PDB entry 8R3A | X-ray diffraction, 1.89 A resolution | chains A and B

# Chain A
Protein: AroA
Organism: Pseudorhizobium banfieldiae
Notes: engineered mutation(s): F108C-G123C
UniProt: Q6VAL8 (Q6VAL8_9HYPH); residue numbers follow UniProt; this construct covers 1-845
Chain sequence (845 residues; row label = number of the first residue in the row):
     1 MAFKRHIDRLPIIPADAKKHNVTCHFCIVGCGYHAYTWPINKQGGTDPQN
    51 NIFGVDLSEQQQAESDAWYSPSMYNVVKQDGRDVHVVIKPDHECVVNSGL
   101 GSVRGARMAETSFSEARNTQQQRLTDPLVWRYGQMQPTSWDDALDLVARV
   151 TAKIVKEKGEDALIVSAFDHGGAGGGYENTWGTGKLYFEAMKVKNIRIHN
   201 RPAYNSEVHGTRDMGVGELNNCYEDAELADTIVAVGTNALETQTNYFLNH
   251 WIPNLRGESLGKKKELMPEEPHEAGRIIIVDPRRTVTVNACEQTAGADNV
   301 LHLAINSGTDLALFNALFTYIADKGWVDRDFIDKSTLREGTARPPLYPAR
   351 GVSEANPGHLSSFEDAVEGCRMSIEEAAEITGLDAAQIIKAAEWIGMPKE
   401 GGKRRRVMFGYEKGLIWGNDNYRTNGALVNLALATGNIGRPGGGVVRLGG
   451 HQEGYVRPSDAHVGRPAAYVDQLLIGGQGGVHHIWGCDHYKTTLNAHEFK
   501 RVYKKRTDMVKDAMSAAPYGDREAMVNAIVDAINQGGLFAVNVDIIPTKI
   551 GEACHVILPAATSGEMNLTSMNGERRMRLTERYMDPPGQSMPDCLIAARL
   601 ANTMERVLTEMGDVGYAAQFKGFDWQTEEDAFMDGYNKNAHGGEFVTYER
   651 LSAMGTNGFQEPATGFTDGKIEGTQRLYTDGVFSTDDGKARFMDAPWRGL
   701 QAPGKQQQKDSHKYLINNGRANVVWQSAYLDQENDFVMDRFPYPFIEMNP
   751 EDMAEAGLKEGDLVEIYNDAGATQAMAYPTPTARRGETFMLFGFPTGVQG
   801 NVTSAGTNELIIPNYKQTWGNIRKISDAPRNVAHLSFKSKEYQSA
Not modelled in the structure: 1, 844-845
Bound ions: 3Fe-4S cluster Fe: Cys24, Cys27, Cys31
Small-molecule neighbours:
  - molybdenum(iv) ion / oxygen atom: His199, Asn200, Glu207, Lys413, Arg447, Gly450, His451, Arg720
  - 3Fe-4S cluster (F3S): Cys24, Phe26, Cys27, Val29, Gly30, Cys31, Tyr33, Gly101, Ser102, Arg104, Gly105, Thr244, Asn245
  - molybdopterin guanosine dinucleotide (MGD; 2-amino-5,6-dimercapto-7-methyl-3,7,8a,9-tetrahydro-8-oxa-1,3,9,10-tetraaza-anthracen-4-one guanosine dinucleotide), molecule 1: Cys27, Arg104, Val235, Gly236, Thr237, Asn238, Glu241, Thr242, Gln243, Val280, Asp281, Pro282, Arg283, Thr285, Ile305, Ser307, Gly308, Asp310, Glu412, Lys413, Gly414, Gly449, Gly450, His451, Asn717, Asn718, Gly719, Arg720, Ala721, Asn722, Val724, Trp725, Gln726, Phe789, Phe792, Lys816, Gln817
  - molybdopterin guanosine dinucleotide (MGD), molecule 2: Ala173, Gly174, His199, Asn200, Lys413, Trp417, His451, Gly486, Cys487, Asp488, His489, Thr492, Val543, Asp544, Ile545, Ile546, Thr548, Ala560, Ala561, Thr562, Asp593, Asn718, Arg720, Gln726, Ser727, Tyr729, Phe792, Gln799, Gly800, Thr803, Tyr815, Lys816
  - 3,6,9,12,15,18-hexaoxaicosane-1,20-diol (P33): Asp169, Tyr177, Arg201, Tyr204, Asn205, Ser206, Arg212, Glu218, Leu219, Glu453, Tyr455, Val456, Asp460, Met571, Arg575, Asn639, Ala640, Glu661
  - serine (SER): Gln293, Tyr842, Gln843

# Chain B
Protein: Arsenite oxidase small subunit AioB Rieske [2Fe-2S] cluster
Organism: Pseudorhizobium banfieldiae
UniProt: L0NMC5 (L0NMC5_9HYPH); numbering as in UniProt (aligned over 1-175)
Chain sequence (175 residues; each row starts with the number of its first residue):
     1 MSRCRNMVDIGRRQFLRGGALAAAGATAAVSGVGAPQARAATAAAGVEYP
    51 ANRLANISELTLNEPLDVAYPDEDAAGVLLKLGTRVEGGVGPDGDIVGFS
   101 TICPHKGCPLSYSADNKTFNCPCHFSVFDPEKGGQQVWGQATQNLPQYVL
   151 RVADNGDIFAEGVDELIYGRLSNVL
Not modelled in the structure: 1-42
Differences from the reference sequence: engineered mutation Cys108 (Phe in L0NMC5), Cys123 (Gly in L0NMC5)
Disulfide bonds: Cys108-Cys123
Bound ions: 2Fe-2S cluster Fe: Cys103, His105, Cys121, His124
Small-molecule neighbours: 2Fe-2S cluster (FES): Cys103, His105, Lys106, Gly107, Cys108, Cys121, Cys123, His124, Phe125, Ser126

# Chain A / chain B interface
Pairs across the interface - 119 pairs, chain A then chain B:
  Ala2(A) - Glu87(B)  hydrogen bond (backbone-side chain)
  Ala2(A) - Lys132(B)
  Ala2(A) - Gly133(B)
  Ala2(A) - Gln135(B)
  Phe3(A) - Asn144(B)
  Lys4(A) - Gly133(B)  hydrogen bond (side chain-backbone)
  Lys4(A) - Asn144(B)
  Lys4(A) - Leu145(B)  hydrogen bond (side chain-backbone)
  Lys4(A) - Gln147(B)
  Lys4(A) - Asp164(B)  salt bridge
  Lys4(A) - Glu165(B)
  Arg5(A) - Thr142(B)  hydrogen bond (side chain-backbone)
  Arg5(A) - Gln143(B)
  Arg5(A) - Asp164(B)
  Arg5(A) - Glu165(B)  salt bridge
  His6(A) - Asp164(B)  hydrogen bond (backbone-backbone)
  Ile7(A) - Leu166(B)
  Asp8(A) - Val47(B)
  Asp8(A) - Tyr49(B)  hydrogen bond
  Asp8(A) - Val163(B)
  Asp8(A) - Leu166(B)
  Asp8(A) - Ser172(B)
  Asp8(A) - Asn173(B)  hydrogen bond (backbone-backbone)
  Arg9(A) - Ala44(B)  hydrogen bond (side chain-backbone)
  Arg9(A) - Ala45(B)  hydrogen bond (side chain-backbone)
  Arg9(A) - Gly46(B)
  Arg9(A) - Val47(B)
  Arg9(A) - Leu171(B)
  Arg9(A) - Ser172(B)
  Leu10(A) - Leu166(B)  hydrophobic
  Leu10(A) - Leu171(B)  hydrogen bond (backbone-backbone)
  Leu57(A) - Leu175(B)
  Ser58(A) - Leu175(B)
  Glu59(A) - Leu175(B)
  Gln60(A) - Asp74(B)
  Gln60(A) - Tyr168(B)  hydrogen bond (side chain-backbone)
  Gln60(A) - Gly169(B)
  Gln60(A) - Arg170(B)  hydrogen bond
  Gln60(A) - Leu175(B)
  Gln61(A) - Gly169(B)  hydrogen bond (backbone-backbone)
  Gln62(A) - Tyr168(B)
  Ala63(A) - Lys106(B)
  Ala63(A) - Gly107(B)
  Ala63(A) - Tyr168(B)
  Glu64(A) - Lys106(B)  hydrogen bond (backbone-backbone)
  Glu64(A) - Tyr168(B)  hydrogen bond (backbone-side chain)
  Ser65(A) - Tyr168(B)  hydrogen bond (backbone-side chain)
  Trp68(A) - Pro104(B)
  Trp68(A) - Gln143(B)
  Trp68(A) - Leu166(B)
  Trp68(A) - Ile167(B)
  Trp68(A) - Tyr168(B)  hydrophobic
  Trp68(A) - Gly169(B)
  Trp68(A) - Arg170(B)  hydrogen bond (side chain-backbone)
  Trp68(A) - Leu171(B)
  Tyr69(A) - Leu166(B)
  Tyr69(A) - Leu171(B)
  Ser70(A) - Thr142(B)  hydrogen bond
  Ser70(A) - Gln143(B)
  Pro71(A) - Gln143(B)
  Pro71(A) - Glu165(B)
  Pro71(A) - Leu166(B)  hydrophobic
  Ser72(A) - Thr142(B)  hydrogen bond
  Gly99(A) - Lys106(B)  hydrogen bond (backbone-side chain)
  Leu100(A) - His124(B)
  Gly101(A) - His105(B)  hydrogen bond (backbone-side chain)
  Ser102(A) - Gln140(B)
  Val103(A) - Gly139(B)
  Val103(A) - Gln140(B)  hydrogen bond (backbone-side chain)
  Val103(A) - Ala141(B)
  Val103(A) - Thr142(B)
  Ala106(A) - Thr142(B)
  Leu240(A) - Trp138(B)  hydrophobic
  Glu241(A) - Trp138(B)  hydrogen bond
  Thr244(A) - Gln140(B)
  Leu248(A) - His124(B)
  Leu248(A) - Phe125(B)  hydrophobic
  Arg256(A) - Cys123(B)
  Val286(A) - Trp138(B)
  Ala290(A) - Phe125(B)  hydrophobic
  Thr294(A) - Phe125(B)
  Asn722(A) - Trp138(B)
  Asn722(A) - Gly139(B)  hydrogen bond (side chain-backbone)
  Asn722(A) - Gln140(B)  hydrogen bond
  Phe736(A) - Gln136(B)
  Phe736(A) - Ala141(B)
  Phe736(A) - Thr142(B)
  Phe736(A) - Gln143(B)
  Phe736(A) - Asn144(B)
  Asp739(A) - Gln135(B)  hydrogen bond
  Asp739(A) - Asn144(B)
  Arg740(A) - Gln135(B)  hydrogen bond
  Arg740(A) - Gln136(B)  hydrogen bond (side chain-backbone)
  Arg740(A) - Val137(B)  hydrogen bond (side chain-backbone)
  Tyr778(A) - Val137(B)
  Ala833(A) - Lys132(B)  hydrogen bond (backbone-side chain)
  His834(A) - Lys132(B)
  Leu835(A) - Lys132(B)
  Leu835(A) - Gln135(B)
  Ser836(A) - Asp129(B)  hydrogen bond
  Ser836(A) - Lys132(B)
  Ser836(A) - Gln135(B)  hydrogen bond (backbone-side chain)
  Ser836(A) - Val137(B)
  Lys838(A) - Asn116(B)  hydrogen bond (side chain-backbone)
  Lys838(A) - Lys117(B)  hydrogen bond (side chain-backbone)
  Lys838(A) - Thr118(B)
  Lys838(A) - Asp129(B)  salt bridge
  Lys838(A) - Glu131(B)  salt bridge
  Lys838(A) - Val137(B)
  Ser839(A) - Val137(B)
  Lys840(A) - Val127(B)
  Lys840(A) - Trp138(B)
  Tyr842(A) - Asn120(B)
  Tyr842(A) - Cys121(B)
  Tyr842(A) - Pro122(B)
  Tyr842(A) - Phe125(B)
  Tyr842(A) - Val127(B)  hydrophobic
  Gln843(A) - Asn116(B)
  Gln843(A) - Asn120(B)  hydrogen bond (backbone-side chain)
Also at the interface, not in a pair above, chain A (56 interface residues in all): Ile12, Pro90, Arg107, Ile252, Glu841
Also at the interface, not in a pair above, chain B (53 interface residues in all): Phe99, Cys108, Ser111, Ser126

# Overview
56 residues of chain A face 53 of chain B across their interface, with 35 hydrogen bonds and 4 salt bridges.
Polar contacts include Lys4(A)-Asp164(B), Arg5(A)-Glu165(B) and Lys838(A)-Asp129(B). Ligands of chain A:
serine, molybdenum(iv) ion / oxygen atom, 3Fe-4S cluster, molybdopterin guanosine dinucleotide and
3,6,9,12,15,18-hexaoxaicosane-1,20-diol.
Here chain A is AroA and chain B is Arsenite oxidase small subunit AioB Rieske [2Fe-2S] cluster, both from
Pseudorhizobium banfieldiae. Entry 8R3A (NT-26 Arsenite oxidase B F108C-G123C) was determined by X-ray
diffraction.
